5UBX - chains A and B of the 3 polymer chains in the assembly; structure by X-ray diffraction, 2.70 A resolution.

[Chain A]
Molecule: Ig gamma-2B chain C region
From: Mus musculus
UniProtKB: P01867 (IGG2B_MOUSE), isoform P01867-2; residues 220-447 here correspond to UniProt positions 108-335 (UniProt number = residue number - 112)
Sequence (230 residues; each row starts with the number of its first residue):
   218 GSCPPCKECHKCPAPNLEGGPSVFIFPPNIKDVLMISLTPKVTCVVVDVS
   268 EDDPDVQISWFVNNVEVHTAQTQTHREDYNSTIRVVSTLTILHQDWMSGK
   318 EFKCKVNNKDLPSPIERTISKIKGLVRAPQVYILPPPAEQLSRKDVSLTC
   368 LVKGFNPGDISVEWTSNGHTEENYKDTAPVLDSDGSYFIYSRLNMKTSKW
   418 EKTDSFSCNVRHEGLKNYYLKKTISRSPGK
Unresolved in the structure: 218-240, 295-299, 325-330, 443-447
Construct notes: expression tag (218-219); engineered mutation Thr-307 (Pro195 in P01867), Leu-309 (Gln197 in P01867), Lys-370 (Val258 in P01867), Arg-409 (Lys297 in P01867)
Cystine bridges: Cys-261/Cys-321, Cys-367/Cys-425
From the paper describing this entry:
  - mutagenesis - I253D: abolished binding to Z-domain
  - conformationally variable residues (side-chain flip): Gln-311
  - post-translational modification sites: Asn-297

[Chain B]
Molecule: Ig gamma-2B chain C region
From: Mus musculus
UniProtKB: P01867 (IGG2B_MOUSE), isoform P01867-2; residues 220-447 here correspond to UniProt positions 108-335 (UniProt number = residue number - 112)
Sequence (236 residues; numbered 212 to 447; the number before each row is that of its first residue):
   212 HHHHHHGSCPPCKECHKCPAPNLEGGPSVFIFPPNIKDVLMDSLTPKVTC
   262 VVVDVSEDDPDVQISWFVNNVEVHTAQTQTHREDYNSTIRVVSTLPIQHQ
   312 DWMSGKEFKCKVNNKDLPSPIERTISKIKGLVRAPQVYILPPPAEQLSRK
   362 DVSLTCLVVGFNPGDISVEWTSNGHTEENYKDTAPVLDSDGSYLIYSKLN
   412 MKTSKWEKTDSFSCNVRHEGLKNYYLKKTISRSPGK
Unresolved in the structure: 212-237, 325-330, 445-447
Construct notes: expression tag (212-219); engineered mutation Asp-253 (Ile141 in P01867), Leu-405 (Phe293 in P01867)
Cystine bridges: Cys-261/Cys-321, Cys-367/Cys-425
Covalent attachments: glycan linked to Asn-297
From the paper describing this entry:
  - mutagenesis - P307T/Q309L (8-fold): increased binding to Z-domain
  - mutagenesis - P307T/Q309L: unchanged binding to FcRn

[Chain A / chain B interface]
Residue-residue contacts (31; chain A residue first):
  Gln-347(A) / Arg-360(B)
  Tyr-349(A) / Pro-354(B)  hydrophobic
  Leu-351(A) / Leu-351(B)  hydrophobic
  Leu-351(A) / Pro-354(B)  hydrophobic
  Leu-351(A) / Thr-366(B)
  Pro-354(A) / Tyr-349(B)  hydrophobic
  Pro-354(A) / Leu-351(B)
  Glu-356(A) / Tyr-349(B)
  Glu-356(A) / Lys-439(B)  salt bridge
  Gln-357(A) / Tyr-349(B)
  Arg-360(A) / Gln-347(B)  hydrogen bond
  Arg-360(A) / Tyr-349(B)  hydrogen bond
  Thr-366(A) / Leu-351(B)
  Thr-366(A) / Tyr-407(B)  hydrogen bond
  Lys-370(A) / Ser-364(B)  hydrogen bond
  Lys-370(A) / Lys-409(B)
  Lys-370(A) / Asn-411(B)
  Lys-392(A) / Ser-400(B)
  Asp-393(A) / Val-397(B)
  Thr-394(A) / Thr-394(B)
  Val-397(A) / Asp-393(B)
  Leu-398(A) / Lys-392(B)  hydrogen bond (backbone-side chain)
  Asp-399(A) / Lys-409(B)  salt bridge
  Ser-400(A) / Asn-390(B)
  Phe-405(A) / Lys-409(B)
  Tyr-407(A) / Thr-366(B)  hydrogen bond
  Tyr-407(A) / Tyr-407(B)  hydrophobic
  Tyr-407(A) / Lys-409(B)
  Arg-409(A) / Asp-399(B)  salt bridge
  Arg-409(A) / Leu-405(B)
  Arg-409(A) / Tyr-407(B)
Other interface residues (no listed pair), chain A (24 interface residues in all): Pro-352, Ser-364, Leu-368, Asn-390, Ser-408
Other interface residues (no listed pair), chain B (27 interface residues in all): Ile-350, Pro-352, Glu-356, Gln-357, Leu-368, Val-370, Leu-398, Ser-408

[In short]
The interface between chain A and chain B involves 24 residues on one side and 27 on the other; the contacts
include 6 hydrogen bonds and 3 salt bridges. Among the polar pairs are Glu-356(A)/Lys-439(B),
Asp-399(A)/Lys-409(B) and Arg-409(A)/Asp-399(B). From the paper: I253D of chain A abolishes binding to
Z-domain; a modification site at Asn-297(A).
Chain A is Ig gamma-2B chain C region and chain B is Ig gamma-2B chain C region, both from Mus musculus; the
structure, Crystal structure of a mutant mIgG2b Fc heterodimer in complex with Protein A peptide analog Z34C,
was determined by X-ray diffraction.
